Entry 6NBY (electron microscopy, 3.10 A resolution); this record covers chains E and G of the 18 polymer chains in the assembly.

Chain E:
Molecule: NAD(P)H-quinone oxidoreductase subunit 4L
From: Thermosynechococcus elongatus BP-1
Notes: EC 1.6.5.-
UniProt: Q8DL29 (Q8DL29_THEEB); numbering as in UniProt (aligned over 1-101)
Amino-acid sequence (101 residues; row label = number of the first residue in the row):
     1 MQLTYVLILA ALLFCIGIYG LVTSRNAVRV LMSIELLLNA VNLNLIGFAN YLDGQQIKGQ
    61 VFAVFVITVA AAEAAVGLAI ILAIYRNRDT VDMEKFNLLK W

Chain G:
Molecule: NADH-quinone oxidoreductase subunit J
From: Thermosynechococcus elongatus BP-1
Notes: EC 1.6.5.11
UniProt: Q8DL30 (Q8DL30_THEEB); residue numbers follow UniProt; this construct covers 1-200
Amino-acid sequence (200 residues; row label = number of the first residue in the row):
     1 MDLATLTQTI TFFALAAAVI IAALGVVLLD NVVYSAFLLG GVFLSIAGLY ILMNADFVSA
    61 AQILIYVGAV NVLILFAIML VNKRETYTPV PGRWLRQGGA AVVSLGVFAL LTKMILQTPW
   121 QLSSVPPTPD SITTIGQHFF SDFLLPFELA SVLLLMALIG AVVLARRELV LEPEPILGEE
   181 VVPPLELPER PREPVALSEK
Unresolved in the structure: 1-3, 195-200

Chain E / chain G interface:
Pairs across the interface - 126 pairs, chain E then chain G:
  M1(E) - T9(G)
  M1(E) - F12(G)  hydrophobic
  M1(E) - L52(G)
  L3(E) - W120(G)  hydrophobic
  T4(E) - I115(G)
  T4(E) - L116(G)
  Y5(E) - F12(G)  hydrophobic
  V6(E) - M53(G)  hydrophobic
  L7(E) - I115(G)
  L7(E) - W120(G)  hydrophobic
  I8(E) - F108(G)
  I8(E) - I115(G)
  I8(E) - L116(G)  hydrophobic
  L9(E) - A16(G)
  L9(E) - V19(G)  hydrophobic
  L9(E) - I20(G)  hydrophobic
  L9(E) - L49(G)  hydrophobic
  A11(E) - F108(G)
  A11(E) - L111(G)  hydrophobic
  A11(E) - I115(G)  hydrophobic
  L12(E) - I20(G)  hydrophobic
  L12(E) - F108(G)
  L13(E) - V19(G)  hydrophobic
  L13(E) - A23(G)  hydrophobic
  L13(E) - I46(G)  hydrophobic
  C15(E) - S104(G)  hydrogen bond (side chain-backbone)
  C15(E) - V107(G)  hydrophobic
  C15(E) - F108(G)  hydrogen bond (side chain-backbone)
  I16(E) - A23(G)
  I16(E) - V27(G)
  I18(E) - S104(G)
  Y19(E) - V27(G)  hydrophobic
  Y19(E) - Q97(G)
  Y19(E) - A100(G)
  Y19(E) - A101(G)  hydrophobic
  Y19(E) - S104(G)
  G20(E) - V27(G)
  V22(E) - A100(G)  hydrophobic
  T23(E) - A100(G)
  R25(E) - P89(G)  hydrogen bond (side chain-backbone)
  N26(E) - V32(G)
  V28(E) - I78(G)  hydrophobic
  R29(E) - V26(G)  hydrogen bond (side chain-backbone)
  R29(E) - V27(G)
  R29(E) - L29(G)  hydrogen bond (side chain-backbone)
  R29(E) - D30(G)
  R29(E) - N31(G)  hydrogen bond (side chain-backbone)
  R29(E) - V32(G)
  R29(E) - S35(G)  hydrogen bond
  M32(E) - V26(G)  hydrophobic
  M32(E) - S35(G)
  M32(E) - A36(G)  hydrophobic
  M32(E) - L39(G)  hydrophobic
  M32(E) - I78(G)  hydrophobic
  E35(E) - F43(G)
  L36(E) - A23(G)  hydrophobic
  L36(E) - V26(G)  hydrophobic
  L36(E) - L39(G)  hydrophobic
  N39(E) - F43(G)
  N39(E) - I46(G)
  N39(E) - Q62(G)
  N39(E) - Y66(G)
  N42(E) - Y50(G)
  N42(E) - Y66(G)
  L43(E) - L49(G)  hydrophobic
  L43(E) - Y50(G)  hydrophobic
  L43(E) - M53(G)  hydrophobic
  I46(E) - Y50(G)
  I46(E) - M53(G)  hydrophobic
  I46(E) - A55(G)  hydrophobic
  I46(E) - V58(G)  hydrophobic
  G47(E) - M53(G)
  F48(E) - W120(G)  hydrophobic
  N50(E) - M53(G)
  N50(E) - N54(G)
  Y51(E) - L122(G)
  Y51(E) - S123(G)  hydrogen bond (backbone-backbone)
  L52(E) - Q121(G)
  L52(E) - L122(G)
  D53(E) - S123(G)
  G54(E) - P127(G)
  G54(E) - T128(G)
  Q56(E) - H138(G)
  I57(E) - S131(G)
  I57(E) - T134(G)
  I57(E) - H138(G)  hydrogen bond (backbone-side chain)
  K58(E) - D142(G)  salt bridge
  K58(E) - F143(G)
  Q60(E) - N54(G)  hydrogen bond (side chain-backbone)
  Q60(E) - A55(G)
  Q60(E) - V58(G)
  Q60(E) - I135(G)
  V61(E) - I135(G)  hydrophobic
  V61(E) - H138(G)
  V61(E) - F139(G)  hydrophobic
  V61(E) - F143(G)  hydrophobic
  V64(E) - F57(G)  hydrophobic
  F65(E) - F139(G)  hydrophobic
  F65(E) - P146(G)
  F65(E) - F147(G)
  V66(E) - Y66(G)
  I67(E) - V58(G)  hydrophobic
  I67(E) - A61(G)
  I67(E) - I65(G)  hydrophobic
  I67(E) - Y66(G)
  V69(E) - L153(G)  hydrophobic
  A70(E) - Y66(G)
  A71(E) - I65(G)  hydrophobic
  A71(E) - V70(G)  hydrophobic
  A72(E) - A157(G)  hydrophobic
  A75(E) - L73(G)  hydrophobic
  A75(E) - A161(G)
  V76(E) - A157(G)  hydrophobic
  L78(E) - L73(G)
  L78(E) - I74(G)  hydrophobic
  L78(E) - A77(G)  hydrophobic
  A79(E) - A161(G)
  A79(E) - L164(G)
  L82(E) - L80(G)  hydrophobic
  A83(E) - L164(G)
  Y85(E) - L80(G)
  Y85(E) - V81(G)  hydrophobic
  R86(E) - A165(G)
  R86(E) - R166(G)  hydrogen bond (side chain-backbone)
  R86(E) - R167(G)
  R86(E) - E168(G)
Other interface residues (no listed pair), chain E (63 interface residues in all): L38, Q55, A63, A74, I80, V91
Other interface residues (no listed pair), chain G (78 interface residues in all): F13, L24, L28, V42, K83, T112, V125, P129, A150

Summary:
63 residues of chain E and 78 residues of chain G are in contact; the contacts include 11 hydrogen bonds and 1
salt bridge. Polar contacts include K58(E)-D142(G), C15(E)-S104(G) and C15(E)-F108(G).
Chain E is NAD(P)H-quinone oxidoreductase subunit 4L and chain G is NADH-quinone oxidoreductase subunit J,
both from Thermosynechococcus elongatus BP-1; the structure, T.elongatus NDH (composite model), was determined
by electron microscopy (same publication as 6NBQ and 6NBX).
